PDB entry 4TTA | X-ray diffraction, 2.00 A resolution | chains C and F of the 6 polymer chains in the assembly

[Chain C (and F)]
Molecule: Purine nucleoside phosphorylase DeoD-type
From: Escherichia coli
Notes: EC 2.4.2.1; chain F of this document is another copy of the same molecule, construct and numbering; everything in this record applies to it too
Reference sequence: U0SVH6 (U0SVH6_ECOLX); residues 1-237 here correspond to UniProt positions 2-238 (UniProt number = residue number + 1)
Amino-acid sequence (237 residues; each row starts with the number of its first residue):
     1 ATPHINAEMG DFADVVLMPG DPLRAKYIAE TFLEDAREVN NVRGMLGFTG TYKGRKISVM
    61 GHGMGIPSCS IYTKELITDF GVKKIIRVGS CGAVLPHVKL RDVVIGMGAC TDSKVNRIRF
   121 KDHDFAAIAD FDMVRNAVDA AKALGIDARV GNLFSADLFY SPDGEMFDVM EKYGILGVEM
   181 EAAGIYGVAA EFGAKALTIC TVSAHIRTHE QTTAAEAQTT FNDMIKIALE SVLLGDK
Unresolved in the structure: 206-218 (chain F: fully traced)
Construct notes: conflict A204 (Asp205 in U0SVH6), A217 (Arg218 in U0SVH6)
Ligand contacts: FMC ((1S)-1-(7-amino-1H-pyrazolo[4,3-d]pyrimidin-3-yl)-1,4-anhydro-D-ribitol): M64, R87, S90, C91, G92, F159, V178, E179, M180, E181, S203

[Interface between chain C and chain F]
Contacting residue pairs (57):
  P3(C) with Y160(F); Q211(F); A214(F)
  H4(C) with M64(F); F159(F)
  G20(C) with R43(F)
  D21(C) with R43(F)
  P22(C) with R43(F)
  L23(C) with N41(F); G44(F)
  N41(C) with L23(F)
  R43(C) with G20(F); D21(F); P22(F); R24(F); M64(F)
  G44(C) with L23(F)
  M64(C) with H4(F); R43(F); S68(F); I71(F), hydrophobic; Y72(F)
  G65(C) with P67(F)
  P67(C) with G65(F); P67(F); D157(F); M180(F), hydrophobic
  S68(C) with M64(F)
  I71(C) with M64(F), hydrophobic; F159(F), hydrophobic; M180(F), hydrophobic
  Y72(C) with M64(F)
  K74(C) with Y160(F)
  E75(C) with Y160(F), hydrogen bond
  D112(C) with K114(F); I118(F)
  K114(C) with D112(F); K114(F)
  V115(C) with D157(F); L158(F), hydrophobic
  R117(C) with K114(F)
  I118(C) with D112(F)
  R119(C) with L158(F)
  D157(C) with P67(F); V115(F)
  L158(C) with V115(F), hydrophobic; R119(F)
  F159(C) with H4(F); I71(F), hydrophobic
  Y160(C) with P3(F); I71(F); K74(F); E75(F), hydrogen bond
  P162(C) with R119(F); E191(F)
  M180(C) with P67(F), hydrophobic
  E191(C) with P162(F)
Also at the interface, not in a pair above, chain C (34 interface residues in all): V42, I66, S70, S113
Also at the interface, not in a pair above, chain F (37 interface residues in all): I66, S70, S90, S113, R117

[Overview]
Chain C and chain F form an interface of 34 and 37 residues respectively, with 2 hydrogen bonds. The
hydrogen-bonded pair is E75(C)-Y160(F). Bound to chain C: compound FMC.
Both chains are Purine nucleoside phosphorylase DeoD-type (Escherichia coli). Entry 4TTA (Crystal structure of
double mutant E. Coli purine nucleoside phosphorylase with 2 FMC molecules) was determined by X-ray
diffraction (same publication as 4TS3, 4TS9, 4TTI and 4TTJ).
